Entry 2CLI (X-ray diffraction, 1.70 A resolution); this record covers chains A and B.

[Chain A]
Name: Tryptophan synthase alpha chain
Source organism: Salmonella typhimurium
Notes: EC 4.2.1.20
UniProtKB: P00929 (TRPA_SALTY); residue numbers follow UniProt; this construct covers 1-268
Amino-acid sequence (268 residues; numbered 1 to 268; the number before each row is that of its first residue):
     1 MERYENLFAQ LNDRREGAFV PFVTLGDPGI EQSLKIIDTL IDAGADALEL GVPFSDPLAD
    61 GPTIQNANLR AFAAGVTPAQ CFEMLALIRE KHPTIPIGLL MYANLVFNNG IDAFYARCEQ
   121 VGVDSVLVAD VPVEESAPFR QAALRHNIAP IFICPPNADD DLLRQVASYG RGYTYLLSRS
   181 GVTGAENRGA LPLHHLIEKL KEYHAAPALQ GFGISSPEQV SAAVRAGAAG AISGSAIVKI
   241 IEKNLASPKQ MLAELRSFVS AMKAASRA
Disordered / not traced: 185-194
Residues lining bound ligands: F9F (2-({[4-(trifluoromethoxy)phenyl]sulfonyl}amino)ethyl dihydrogen phosphate): Phe-22, Glu-49, Ala-59, Asp-60, Leu-100, Leu-127, Ala-129, Ile-153, Tyr-175, Leu-177, Arg-179, Thr-183, Gly-184, Phe-212, Gly-213, Ile-214, Ile-232, Ser-233, Gly-234, Ser-235
Swiss-Prot annotation at these positions:
  - active site (Proton acceptor): Glu-49, Asp-60

[Chain B]
Name: Tryptophan synthase beta chain
Source organism: Salmonella typhimurium
Notes: EC 4.2.1.20
UniProtKB: P0A2K1 (TRPB_SALTY); residues 2-397 here correspond to UniProt positions 1-396 (UniProt number = residue number - 1)
Amino-acid sequence (396 residues; numbered 2 to 397; the number before each row is that of its first residue):
     2 TTLLNPYFGE FGGMYVPQIL MPALNQLEEA FVSAQKDPEF QAQFADLLKN YAGRPTALTK
    62 CQNITAGTRT TLYLKREDLL HGGAHKTNQV LGQALLAKRM GKSEIIAETG AGQHGVASAL
   122 ASALLGLKCR IYMGAKDVER QSPNVFRMRL MGAEVIPVHS GSATLKDACN EALRDWSGSY
   182 ETAHYMLGTA AGPHPYPTIV REFQRMIGEE TKAQILDKEG RLPDAVIACV GGGSNAIGMF
   242 ADFINDTSVG LIGVEPGGHG IETGEHGAPL KHGRVGIYFG MKAPMMQTAD GQIEESYSIS
   302 AGLDFPSVGP QHAYLNSIGR ADYVSITDDE ALEAFKTLCR HEGIIPALES SHALAHALKM
   362 MREQPEKEQL LVVNLSGRGD KDIFTVHDIL KARGEI
Disordered / not traced: 397
Covalently attached groups: pyridoxal phosphate (PLP) linked to Lys-87
Metal / ion sites: Na+: Gly-232, Phe-306, Ser-308
Residues lining bound ligands: pyridoxal phosphate (PLP): Ala-85, His-86, Gln-114, Thr-190, Cys-230, Val-231, Gly-232, Gly-233, Gly-234, Ser-235, Asn-236, Gly-303, Leu-304, Ala-348, Glu-350, Ser-351, Ser-377, Gly-378

[How chain A and chain B interact]
Residue-residue contacts (65):
  Pro-53(A) / Gln-293(B)  hydrogen bond (backbone-side chain)
  Phe-54(A) / Gly-292(B)
  Phe-54(A) / Gln-293(B)
  Ser-55(A) / Lys-167(B)
  Ser-55(A) / Gln-293(B)  hydrogen bond (backbone-side chain)
  Ser-55(A) / Ile-294(B)  hydrogen bond (side chain-backbone)
  Asp-56(A) / Lys-167(B)  salt bridge
  Asp-56(A) / Asp-168(B)
  Asp-56(A) / Asn-171(B)  hydrogen bond
  Asp-56(A) / Tyr-279(B)
  Asp-56(A) / Ile-294(B)
  Pro-57(A) / Arg-175(B)  hydrogen bond (backbone-side chain)
  Leu-58(A) / Pro-18(B)  hydrophobic
  Leu-58(A) / Asn-171(B)
  Leu-58(A) / Leu-174(B)  hydrophobic
  Leu-58(A) / Arg-175(B)
  Asp-60(A) / Arg-175(B)  hydrogen bond (backbone-side chain)
  Gln-65(A) / Ser-161(B)
  Gln-65(A) / Arg-175(B)
  Phe-72(A) / Gln-293(B)
  Thr-77(A) / Asp-291(B)
  Pro-78(A) / Asp-291(B)
  Ala-103(A) / Ile-278(B)  hydrophobic
  Asn-104(A) / Gly-277(B)
  Asn-104(A) / Ile-278(B)  hydrogen bond (side chain-backbone)
  Asn-104(A) / Gln-288(B)  hydrogen bond
  Asn-104(A) / Gly-292(B)  hydrogen bond (side chain-backbone)
  Asn-104(A) / Ile-294(B)
  Leu-105(A) / Asp-291(B)
  Leu-105(A) / Gly-292(B)
  Phe-107(A) / Val-276(B)
  Phe-107(A) / Gly-277(B)
  Phe-107(A) / Ile-278(B)  hydrophobic
  Phe-107(A) / Lys-283(B)
  Asn-108(A) / Arg-275(B)  hydrogen bond
  Asn-108(A) / Gln-288(B)
  Asn-108(A) / Ala-290(B)  hydrogen bond (side chain-backbone)
  Asn-108(A) / Asp-291(B)  hydrogen bond (side chain-backbone)
  Asn-108(A) / Gly-292(B)
  Ala-129(A) / Pro-18(B)
  Asp-130(A) / Tyr-16(B)
  Asp-130(A) / Val-17(B)  hydrogen bond (backbone-backbone)
  Pro-132(A) / Met-15(B)
  Pro-132(A) / Val-17(B)
  Pro-132(A) / Gln-19(B)
  Pro-132(A) / Met-22(B)  hydrophobic
  Val-133(A) / Gln-19(B)  hydrogen bond (backbone-side chain)
  Glu-134(A) / Gln-19(B)  hydrogen bond
  Glu-134(A) / Met-22(B)
  Glu-135(A) / Tyr-8(B)  hydrogen bond
  Glu-135(A) / Gly-14(B)
  Glu-135(A) / Met-15(B)  hydrogen bond (side chain-backbone)
  Glu-135(A) / Tyr-16(B)
  Ile-153(A) / Gln-19(B)
  Pro-155(A) / Gln-19(B)
  Pro-155(A) / Ile-20(B)  hydrophobic
  Asn-157(A) / Ile-20(B)
  Asn-157(A) / Pro-23(B)
  Asn-157(A) / Tyr-181(B)
  Leu-162(A) / Gln-19(B)
  Ser-180(A) / Ile-20(B)
  Ser-180(A) / Ser-178(B)
  Ser-180(A) / Gly-179(B)
  Gly-181(A) / Ser-178(B)  hydrogen bond (backbone-backbone)
  Val-182(A) / Arg-175(B)
Interface residues without a listed pair, chain A (33 interface residues in all): Ala-59, Val-131, Phe-139, Pro-156
Interface residues without a listed pair, chain B (34 interface residues in all): Glu-172, Met-286, Thr-289

[In short]
Chain A and chain B form an interface of 33 and 34 residues respectively, with 18 hydrogen bonds and 1 salt
bridge. Among the polar pairs are Asp-56(A)/Lys-167(B), Pro-53(A)/Gln-293(B) and Ser-55(A)/Gln-293(B). Chain A
binds compound F9F. Covalently linked pyridoxal phosphate: at Lys-87(B).
Chain A is Tryptophan synthase alpha chain and chain B is Tryptophan synthase beta chain, both from Salmonella
typhimurium; the structure, Tryptophan Synthase in complex with N-(4'-
trifluoromethoxybenzenesulfonyl)-2-amino-1-ethylphosphate (F9), was determined by X-ray diffraction, deposited
together with 2CLF, 2CLE, 2CLH and 2CLK.
